8B3O - chains LLL and QQQ of the 45 polymer chains in the assembly; structure by electron microscopy, 2.97 A resolution.

Chain LLL (and QQQ):
Molecule: Capsid protein G8P
Source organism: Enterobacteria phage f1
Notes: chain QQQ of this document is another copy of the same molecule, construct and numbering; everything in this record applies to it too
UniProtKB: P69540 (CAPSD_BPF1); residues 1-50 here correspond to UniProt positions 24-73 (UniProt number = residue number + 23)
Amino-acid sequence (50 residues; numbered 1 to 50; the number before each row is that of its first residue):
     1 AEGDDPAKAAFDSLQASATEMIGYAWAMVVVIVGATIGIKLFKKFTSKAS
Not modelled in the structure: 1-15 (chain QQQ: 1-26)
Differences from the reference sequence: engineered mutation Met21 (Tyr44 in P69540)
What the authors report for this chain:
  - mutagenesis - Y21M: increased stability (citing earlier work)

How chain LLL and chain QQQ interact:
Pairs across the interface (9; chain LLL residue first):
  Ile22(LLL) with Val31(QQQ), hydrophobic; Ala35(QQQ), hydrophobic
  Trp26(LLL) with Gly38(QQQ)
  Val29(LLL) with Ile39(QQQ), hydrophobic
  Val33(LLL) with Phe42(QQQ), hydrophobic
  Ile37(LLL) with Thr46(QQQ); Ser50(QQQ)
  Lys40(LLL) with Ser50(QQQ)
  Lys44(LLL) with Ser50(QQQ)
Other interface residues (no listed pair), chain LLL (8 interface residues in all): Thr19
Other interface residues (no listed pair), chain QQQ (8 interface residues in all): Lys43

In short:
The chain LLL/chain QQQ interface involves 8 residues from each chain. The paper reports that Y21M of chain
LLL increases stability.
Both chains are Capsid protein G8P (Enterobacteria phage f1). Entry 8B3O (CryoEM structure of the pointy tip
(proteins pIII/pVI/pVIII) from the f1 filamentous bacteriophage) was determined by electron microscopy (same
publication as 8B3P and 8B3Q).
